PDB entry 8SK7 | electron microscopy, 2.93 A resolution | chains A and H of the 9 polymer chains in the assembly

== Chain A ==
Molecule: Hemagglutinin HA1 chain
Organism: Influenza A virus
Reference sequence: A4GCK8 (HEMA_I43A0); residues 11-331 here correspond to UniProt positions 18-338 (UniProt number = residue number + 7)
Sequence (321 residues; numbered 11 to 331; the number before each row is that of its first residue):
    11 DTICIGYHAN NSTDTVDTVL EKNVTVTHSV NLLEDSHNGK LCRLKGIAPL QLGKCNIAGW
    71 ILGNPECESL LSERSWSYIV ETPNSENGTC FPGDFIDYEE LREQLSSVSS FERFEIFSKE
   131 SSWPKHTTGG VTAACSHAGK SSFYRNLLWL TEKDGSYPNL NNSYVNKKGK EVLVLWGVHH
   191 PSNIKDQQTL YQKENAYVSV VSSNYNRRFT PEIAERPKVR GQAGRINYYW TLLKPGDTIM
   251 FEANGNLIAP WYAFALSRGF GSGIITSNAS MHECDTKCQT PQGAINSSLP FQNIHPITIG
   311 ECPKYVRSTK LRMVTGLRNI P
Differences from the reference sequence: conflict Phe101 (Tyr108 in A4GCK8), Ile307 (Val314 in A4GCK8)
Curated features (UniProtKB/Swiss-Prot):
  - glycosylation (N-linked (GlcNAc...) asparagine): Asn20, Asn21, Asn33, Asn97, Asn171, Asn278, Asn296
Cystine bridges: Cys65-Cys77, Cys100-Cys145, Cys288-Cys312
Covalent attachments: N-acetylglucosamine (NAG) linked to Asn21, Asn33, Asn97, Asn171, Asn278, Asn296

== Chain H ==
Molecule: Hemagglutinin
Organism: Influenza A virus
Reference sequence: A4GCK8 (HEMA_I43A0); residues -4 to 175 here correspond to UniProt positions 339-518 (UniProt number = residue number + 343)
Sequence (232 residues; row label = number of the first residue in the row; numbers below 1 keep their minus sign (Ser-4 is residue -4)):
    -4 SIQSRGLFGA IAGFIEGGWT GMIDGWYGYH WQNEQGSGYA ADQKSTQNAI NGITNIVNSV
    56 IEKMNTQFTA VGKEFNNLEK RMENLNKKVD DGFLDIWTYN AELLVLLINE RTLDFHDSNV
   116 KNLYEKVKNQ LRNNAKEIGN GCFEFYHKCN NECMESVKNG TYDYPKYSEE SKLNREKIDG
   176 SGYIPEAPRD GQAYVRKDGE WVLLSTFLGS GLNDIFEAQK IEWHEGHHHH HH
Disordered / not traced: -4 to 8, 174-227
Differences from the reference sequence: conflict Trp26 (His369 in A4GCK8), Ile51 (Lys394 in A4GCK8), Ile103 (Glu446 in A4GCK8); expression tag (176-227)
Curated features (UniProtKB/Swiss-Prot):
  - site: Arg0, Gly1 (Cleavage)
  - glycosylation: Asn154 (N-linked (GlcNAc...) asparagine)
Cystine bridges: Cys144-Cys148

== How chain A and chain H interact ==
Residue-residue contacts - 9 pairs, chain A then chain H:
  Val29(A) with Asn50(H); Ile51(H); Ser54(H)
  Leu30(A) with Asn50(H), hydrogen bond (backbone-side chain); Ile51(H), hydrophobic; Arg106(H); Phe110(H), hydrophobic
  Lys32(A) with Ser54(H), hydrogen bond
  Arg317(A) with Asn60(H)
Also at the interface, not in a pair above, chain A (6 interface residues in all): Thr28, Glu31
Also at the interface, not in a pair above, chain H (7 interface residues in all): Gly47

== Summary ==
6 residues of chain A face 7 of chain H across their interface; the contacts include 2 hydrogen bonds. Polar
contacts include Leu30(A)-Asn50(H) and Lys32(A)-Ser54(H). Covalently linked N-acetylglucosamine: at Asn21(A),
Asn33(A), Asn97(A), Asn171(A), Asn278(A) and Asn296(A).
Chain A is Hemagglutinin HA1 chain and chain H is Hemagglutinin, both from Influenza A virus; the structure,
Cryo-EM structure of designed Influenza HA binder, HA_20, bound to Influenza HA (Strain: Iowa43), was
determined by electron microscopy.
